Entry 1H3V (X-ray diffraction, 3.10 A resolution); this record covers chains A and B.

# Chain A (and B)
Name: Ig gamma-1 chain C region
From: Homo sapiens
Notes: fragment: ch2, ch3, residues 225-447; chain B of this document is another copy of the same molecule, construct and numbering; everything in this record applies to it too
Amino-acid sequence (223 residues; row label = number of the first residue in the row):
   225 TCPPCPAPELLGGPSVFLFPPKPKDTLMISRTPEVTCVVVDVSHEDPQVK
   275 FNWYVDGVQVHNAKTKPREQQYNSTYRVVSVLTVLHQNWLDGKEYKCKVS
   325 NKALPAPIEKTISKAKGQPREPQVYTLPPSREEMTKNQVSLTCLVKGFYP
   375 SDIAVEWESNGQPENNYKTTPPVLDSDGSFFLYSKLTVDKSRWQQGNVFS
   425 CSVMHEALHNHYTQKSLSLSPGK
Unresolved in the structure: 225-237, 446-447 (chain B: 225-237, 445-447)
Disulfide bonds: C261-C321, C367-C425
Covalently attached groups: glycan linked to N297

# Interface between chain A and chain B
Pairs across the interface (39; chain A residue first):
  Q347(A) - K360(B)
  V348(A) - E356(B)
  Y349(A) - S354(B)
  Y349(A) - E356(B)
  Y349(A) - E357(B)
  Y349(A) - K360(B)
  T350(A) - S354(B)
  L351(A) - L351(B)  hydrophobic
  L351(A) - P352(B)
  L351(A) - T366(B)
  P352(A) - L351(B)
  S354(A) - Y349(B)
  S354(A) - L351(B)
  E356(A) - Y349(B)
  E356(A) - K439(B)  salt bridge
  E357(A) - Y349(B)
  T366(A) - L351(B)
  T366(A) - Y407(B)
  K370(A) - S364(B)  hydrogen bond
  K370(A) - K409(B)
  N390(A) - S400(B)  hydrogen bond
  K392(A) - L398(B)
  K392(A) - D399(B)
  K392(A) - F405(B)
  T394(A) - T394(B)
  T394(A) - V397(B)
  T394(A) - F405(B)
  P395(A) - P395(B)  hydrophobic
  V397(A) - T394(B)
  D399(A) - K409(B)  salt bridge
  S400(A) - N390(B)  hydrogen bond
  F405(A) - K392(B)
  F405(A) - K409(B)
  Y407(A) - T366(B)  hydrogen bond
  Y407(A) - Y407(B)  hydrophobic
  Y407(A) - K409(B)
  K409(A) - D399(B)  salt bridge
  K409(A) - F405(B)
  K409(A) - Y407(B)
Interface residues without a listed pair, chain A (27 interface residues in all): K360, S364, L368, L398, S408, K439
Interface residues without a listed pair, chain B (27 interface residues in all): Q347, V348, T350, L368, K370, T411

# In short
Chain A and chain B each contribute 27 residues to their interface; the contacts include 4 hydrogen bonds and
3 salt bridges. Polar pairs include E356(A)-K439(B), D399(A)-K409(B) and K370(A)-S364(B).
Chain A and chain B are both Ig gamma-1 chain C region (Homo sapiens); the structure, Crystal structure of the
human IGG1 FC-fragment,glycoform (G2F)2,SG P212121, was determined by X-ray diffraction, deposited together
with 1H3T, 1H3U, 1H3W, 1H3Y and 1H3X.
